Entry 1FM7 (X-ray diffraction, 2.30 A resolution); this record covers chain A.

[Chain A]
Molecule: Chalcone-flavonone isomerase 1
From: Medicago sativa
Notes: EC 5.5.1.6
UniProtKB: P28012 (CFI1_MEDSA); residues 1-222 here = UniProt positions 1-222
Chain sequence (222 residues; each row starts with the number of its first residue):
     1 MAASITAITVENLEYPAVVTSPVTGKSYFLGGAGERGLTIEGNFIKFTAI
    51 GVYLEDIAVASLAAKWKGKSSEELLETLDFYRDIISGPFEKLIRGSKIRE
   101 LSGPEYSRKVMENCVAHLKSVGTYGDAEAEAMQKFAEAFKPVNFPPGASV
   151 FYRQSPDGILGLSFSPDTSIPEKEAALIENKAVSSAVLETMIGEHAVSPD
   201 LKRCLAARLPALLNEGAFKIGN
Not modelled in the structure: 1-3, 216-222
Ligand contacts: 7-hydroxy-2-(4-hydroxy-phenyl)-chroman-4-one (DFV): Arg-36, Gly-37, Leu-38, Phe-47, Thr-48, Ile-50, Leu-101, Glu-105, Tyr-106, Lys-109, Val-110, Asn-113, Thr-190, Met-191
Swiss-Prot annotation at these positions:
  - binding site (substrate): Thr-48, Asn-113, Thr-190
  - site: Tyr-106 (Important for catalytic activity)
  - mutagenesis: Thr-48 (T48A: Strongly reduced reaction rate; T48S: Reduced reaction rate), Tyr-106 (Y106F: Strongly reduced reaction rate), Asn-113 (N113A: Reduced reaction rate), Thr-190 (T190A: Reduced reaction rate)

[Summary]
Chain A binds 7-hydroxy-2-(4-hydroxy-phenyl)-chroman-4-one. Curated annotation (UniProt) lists 3
substrate-binding residues and 4 mutagenesis sites.
Chain A is Chalcone-flavonone isomerase 1 (Medicago sativa); the structure, Chalcone isomerase complexed with
5-deoxyflavanone, was determined by X-ray diffraction (same publication as 1FM8).
